3NIN - chains A and D; structure by X-ray diffraction, 2.10 A resolution.

== Chain A ==
Molecule: E3 ubiquitin-protein ligase UBR1
Organism: Saccharomyces cerevisiae
Notes: fragment: UBR-type domain, residues 115-194
UniProt: P19812 (UBR1_YEAST); residue numbers follow UniProt; this construct covers 115-194
Sequence (82 residues; row label = number of the first residue in the row):
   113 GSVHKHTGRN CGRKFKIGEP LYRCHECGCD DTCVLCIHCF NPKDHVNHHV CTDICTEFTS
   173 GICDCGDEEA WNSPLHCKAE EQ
Unresolved in the structure: 113-114
Construct notes: expression tag (113-114)
Ion coordination: Zn2+ site 1: His118, Cys151, Cys177, Cys189; Zn2+ site 2: Cys123, Cys148, Cys151, Cys175; Zn2+ site 3: Cys136, Cys139, His157, His160
Reported in the primary citation:
  - Zn2+ coordination: His118, Cys123, Cys136, Cys139, Cys148, Cys151, His157, His160, Cys175, Cys177, Cys189
  - conformationally variable residues (loop rearrangement): Ser172 to Asp176
  - contacts within the chain: Arg135-Asp165 (salt bridge)
  - mutagenesis - D142A, D179A: abolished binding to Lyspeptide
  - mutagenesis - D142A, T144A, D179A: decreased binding to His-peptide
  - binding site for Peptide RLGES (chain D): Phe127, Leu133, Asp142, Thr144, Val146, Thr171, Ser172, Gly173, Ile174, Asp176, Asp179, Glu181
  - mutagenesis - D142A, D179A: decreased binding to Arg-peptide

== Chain D ==
Molecule: Peptide RLGES
Sequence (5 residues; row label = number of the first residue in the row):
     1 RLGES
Unresolved in the structure: 5

== How chain A and chain D interact ==
Residue-residue contacts (21; chain A residue first):
  Phe127(A) with Leu2(D), hydrophobic
  Leu133(A) with Leu2(D), hydrophobic
  Arg135(A) with Leu2(D)
  Thr144(A) with Arg1(D); Leu2(D), hydrogen bond (backbone-backbone)
  Cys145(A) with Arg1(D)
  Val146(A) with Leu2(D), hydrophobic
  Phe170(A) with Glu4(D)
  Thr171(A) with Leu2(D); Gly3(D); Glu4(D)
  Ser172(A) with Leu2(D); Gly3(D), hydrogen bond (backbone-backbone); Glu4(D), hydrogen bond
  Gly173(A) with Arg1(D); Leu2(D)
  Ile174(A) with Arg1(D), hydrogen bond (backbone-backbone)
  Asp176(A) with Arg1(D), salt bridge
  Asp179(A) with Arg1(D), salt bridge
  Glu181(A) with Arg1(D)
  Ala182(A) with Arg1(D)
Also at the interface, not in a pair above, chain A (16 interface residues in all): Glu169
From the paper, about this interface:
  - pairs named by the authors: Phe127(A)-Leu2(D), Leu133(A)-Leu2(D), Asp142(A)-Arg1(D), Val146(A)-Leu2(D), Thr171(A)-Leu2(D), Ile174(A)-Arg1(D) (backbone contact), Asp176(A)-Arg1(D) (hydrogen bond), Asp179(A)-Arg1(D) (salt bridge), Glu181(A)-Arg1(D) (backbone contact)
  - interface residues, chain A: Thr144(A), Ser172(A), Gly173(A)

== In short ==
The interface between chain A and chain D involves 16 residues on one side and 4 on the other, with 4 hydrogen
bonds and 2 salt bridges. Polar contacts include Asp176(A)-Arg1(D), Asp179(A)-Arg1(D) and Ser172(A)-Glu4(D).
The authors report contacts between Phe127(A) and Leu2(D), Leu133(A) and Leu2(D) and Asp142(A) and Arg1(D)
among others; backbone contacts between Ile174(A) and Arg1(D) and Glu181(A) and Arg1(D); a hydrogen bond
between Asp176(A) and Arg1(D). From the paper: a binding site for Peptide RLGES (chain D) at Phe127(A),
Leu133(A) and Asp142(A) among others; D142A, T144A and D179A of chain A reduce binding to His-peptide.
Chain A is E3 ubiquitin-protein ligase UBR1 (Saccharomyces cerevisiae) and chain D is Peptide RLGES; the
structure, The structure of UBR box (RLGES), was determined by X-ray diffraction.
